3P57 - chains A and F of the 13 polymer chains in the assembly; structure by X-ray diffraction, 2.19 A resolution.

[Chain A]
Name: Myocyte-specific enhancer factor 2A
Source organism: Homo sapiens
Notes: fragment: N terminal domain
UniProt: Q02078 (MEF2A_HUMAN); numbering as in UniProt (aligned over 2-91)
Amino-acid sequence (90 residues; numbered 2 to 91; the number before each row is that of its first residue):
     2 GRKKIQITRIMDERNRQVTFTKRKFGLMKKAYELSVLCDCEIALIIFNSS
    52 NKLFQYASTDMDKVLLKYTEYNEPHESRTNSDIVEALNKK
UniProt features mapped onto this chain:
  - DNA-binding region: Ala-58 to Glu-86 (Mef2-type)
  - modified residue: Ser-59 (Phosphoserine)

[Chain F]
Molecule: 15-nt DNA strand
Sequence (15 nucleotides; numbered 1 to 15; the number before each row is that of its first residue):
     1 TTCTTATAAATAGTT

[How chain A and chain F interact]
Residue-residue contacts (10; chain A residue first):
  Gly-2(A) / DT7(F)  hydrogen bond to the base
  Gly-2(A) / DA8(F)  hydrogen bond to the sugar
  Arg-3(A) / DT4(F)  base contact
  Arg-3(A) / DT5(F)  hydrogen bond to the base
  Arg-3(A) / DA6(F)  hydrogen bond to the sugar
  Arg-3(A) / DT7(F)  sugar contact
  Lys-5(A) / DA8(F)  sugar contact
  Lys-5(A) / DA9(F)  phosphate contact
  Lys-31(A) / DA10(F)  hydrogen bond to the phosphate
  Lys-31(A) / DT11(F)  salt bridge to the phosphate
Other interface residues (no listed pair), chain A (8 interface residues in all): Lys-4, Ile-6, Arg-15, Val-19
Other interface residues (no listed pair), chain F (9 interface residues in all): DT1

[Overview]
The interface between chain A and chain F involves 8 residues on one side and 9 on the other; the contacts
include 5 hydrogen bonds and 1 salt bridge. Among the polar pairs are Gly-2(A)/DT7(F), Arg-3(A)/DT5(F) and
Gly-2(A)/DA8(F).
Chain A is Myocyte-specific enhancer factor 2A (Homo sapiens) and chain F is a 15-nt DNA strand; the
structure, Crystal structure of the p300 TAZ2 domain bound to MEF2 on DNA, was determined by X-ray
diffraction.
